PDB entry 8F0L | X-ray diffraction, 1.81 A resolution | chains A and B of the 6 polymer chains in the assembly

[Chain A]
Protein: ADI-26906 Fab Heavy Chain
Source organism: Homo sapiens
Notes: antibody fragment or engineered binder
Chain sequence (223 residues; each row starts with the number of its first residue; note: 4 numbers in that range are skipped by the numbering (no residue carries them; nothing is unmodelled there); a row labelled like 82A-82C holds insertion residues (82A, then the next letters in order)):
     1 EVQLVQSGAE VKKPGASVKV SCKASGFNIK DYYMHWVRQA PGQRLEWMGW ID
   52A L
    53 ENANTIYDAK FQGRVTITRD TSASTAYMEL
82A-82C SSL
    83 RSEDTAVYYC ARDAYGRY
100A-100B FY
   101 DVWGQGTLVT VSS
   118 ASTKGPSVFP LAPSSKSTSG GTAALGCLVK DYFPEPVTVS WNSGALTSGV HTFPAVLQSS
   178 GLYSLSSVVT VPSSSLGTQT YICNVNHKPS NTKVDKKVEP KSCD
Unresolved in the structure: 131-137, 218-221
Modified / non-standard residues: Glu1 (pyroglutamic acid; PCA)
Cystine bridges: Cys22-Cys92, Cys144-Cys200
Reported in the primary citation:
  - post-translational modification sites: Glu1

[Chain B]
Protein: ADI-26906 Fab Light Chain
Source organism: Homo sapiens
Notes: antibody fragment or engineered binder
Chain sequence (219 residues; row label = number of the first residue in the row; note: 1 number in that range is skipped by the numbering (no residue carries it; nothing is unmodelled there); a row labelled like 30A-30F holds insertion residues (30A, then the next letters in order)):
     1 DIVMTQSPDS LAVSLGERAT INCKSSQSLL
30A-30F NARTGK
    31 NYLAWYQQKP GQPPKLLIYW ASTRESGVPD RFSGSGSGTD FTLTISSLQA EDVAVYYCKQ
    91 SYSR
    96 RTFGGGTKVE IKRTVAAPSV FIFPPSDEQL KSGTASVVCL LNNFYPREAK VQWKVDNALQ
   156 SGNSQESVTE QDSKDSTYSL SSTLTLSKAD YEKHKVYACE VTHQGLSSPV TKSFNRGEC
Unresolved in the structure: 214
Cystine bridges: Cys23-Cys88, Cys134-Cys194

[How chain A and chain B interact]
Residue-residue contacts (74; chain A residue first):
  His35(A) - Arg96(B)
  Val37(A) - Phe98(B)  hydrophobic
  Gln39(A) - Gln38(B)  hydrogen bond
  Gln39(A) - Tyr87(B)  hydrogen bond
  Gln43(A) - Tyr87(B)
  Arg44(A) - Met4(B)
  Arg44(A) - Tyr87(B)
  Arg44(A) - Phe98(B)  hydrogen bond (side chain-backbone)
  Arg44(A) - Gly99(B)
  Arg44(A) - Gly100(B)
  Leu45(A) - Pro44(B)  hydrophobic
  Leu45(A) - Tyr87(B)  hydrophobic
  Leu45(A) - Phe98(B)
  Trp47(A) - Arg94(B)
  Trp47(A) - Arg96(B)
  Trp50(A) - Arg94(B)
  Trp50(A) - Arg96(B)
  Tyr91(A) - Gln38(B)
  Tyr91(A) - Gln42(B)  hydrogen bond (side chain-backbone)
  Tyr91(A) - Pro43(B)  hydrophobic
  Asp95(A) - Arg96(B)  salt bridge
  Gly98(A) - Trp50(B)
  Arg99(A) - Trp50(B)  hydrogen bond (backbone-side chain)
  Tyr100(A) - Tyr32(B)  hydrophobic
  Tyr100(A) - Lys89(B)
  Tyr100(A) - Ser91(B)  hydrogen bond (backbone-side chain)
  Phe100A(A) - Tyr36(B)
  Phe100A(A) - Leu46(B)  hydrophobic
  Phe100A(A) - Tyr49(B)  hydrophobic
  Phe100A(A) - Lys89(B)
  Tyr100B(A) - Tyr36(B)  hydrogen bond (backbone-side chain)
  Tyr100B(A) - Leu46(B)
  Tyr100B(A) - Lys89(B)
  Tyr100B(A) - Arg96(B)
  Tyr100B(A) - Phe98(B)  hydrophobic
  Asp101(A) - Leu46(B)
  Asp101(A) - Glu55(B)
  Trp103(A) - Pro43(B)  hydrophobic
  Trp103(A) - Pro44(B)
  Gly104(A) - Pro43(B)
  Phe126(A) - Ser121(B)
  Phe126(A) - Gln124(B)
  Pro127(A) - Ser121(B)
  Pro127(A) - Glu123(B)
  Leu128(A) - Phe118(B)  hydrophobic
  Leu128(A) - Val133(B)  hydrophobic
  Ala129(A) - Phe118(B)
  Ala141(A) - Phe116(B)  hydrophobic
  Ala141(A) - Phe118(B)
  Ala141(A) - Leu135(B)  hydrophobic
  Leu145(A) - Ser131(B)
  Lys147(A) - Gln124(B)
  Lys147(A) - Ser131(B)
  His168(A) - Asn137(B)
  His168(A) - Asn138(B)  hydrogen bond
  His168(A) - Asp167(B)
  His168(A) - Ser174(B)  hydrogen bond
  Phe170(A) - Leu135(B)  hydrophobic
  Phe170(A) - Ser162(B)
  Phe170(A) - Thr164(B)
  Phe170(A) - Ser174(B)
  Phe170(A) - Leu175(B)
  Phe170(A) - Ser176(B)
  Pro171(A) - Ser162(B)  hydrogen bond (backbone-side chain)
  Pro171(A) - Val163(B)
  Val173(A) - Gln160(B)
  Val173(A) - Glu161(B)
  Val173(A) - Ser162(B)
  Leu174(A) - Gln160(B)  hydrogen bond (backbone-side chain)
  Gln175(A) - Gln160(B)
  Ser183(A) - Ser176(B)  hydrogen bond
  Val185(A) - Leu135(B)  hydrophobic
  Thr187(A) - Asn137(B)
  Lys213(A) - Glu123(B)  salt bridge
Interface residues without a listed pair, chain A (43 interface residues in all): Glu46, Ile58, Asp60, Gln105, Val125, Thr139, Leu142, Thr169
Interface residues without a listed pair, chain B (40 interface residues in all): Asp1, Thr129

[Summary]
43 residues of chain A and 40 residues of chain B are in contact; the contacts include 12 hydrogen bonds and 2
salt bridges. Polar contacts include Asp95(A)-Arg96(B), Lys213(A)-Glu123(B) and Gln39(A)-Gln38(B). From the
paper: a modification site at Glu1(A).
Chain A is ADI-26906 Fab Heavy Chain and chain B is ADI-26906 Fab Light Chain, both from Homo sapiens; the
structure, Crystal Structure of the Human T cell Receptor CD3(EPSILON) N-Terminal Peptide Complexed with
ADI-26906 FAB, was determined by X-ray diffraction.
